PDB entry 9DRS | X-ray diffraction, 2.35 A resolution | chains A and F of the 6 polymer chains in the assembly

# Chain A
Protein: Phenylalanine--tRNA ligase alpha subunit
Organism: Mycobacterium tuberculosis H37Rv
Notes: EC 6.1.1.20
Reference sequence: P9WFU3 (SYFA_MYCTU); residue numbers follow UniProt; this construct covers 1-341
Chain sequence (341 residues; numbered 1 to 341; the number before each row is that of its first residue):
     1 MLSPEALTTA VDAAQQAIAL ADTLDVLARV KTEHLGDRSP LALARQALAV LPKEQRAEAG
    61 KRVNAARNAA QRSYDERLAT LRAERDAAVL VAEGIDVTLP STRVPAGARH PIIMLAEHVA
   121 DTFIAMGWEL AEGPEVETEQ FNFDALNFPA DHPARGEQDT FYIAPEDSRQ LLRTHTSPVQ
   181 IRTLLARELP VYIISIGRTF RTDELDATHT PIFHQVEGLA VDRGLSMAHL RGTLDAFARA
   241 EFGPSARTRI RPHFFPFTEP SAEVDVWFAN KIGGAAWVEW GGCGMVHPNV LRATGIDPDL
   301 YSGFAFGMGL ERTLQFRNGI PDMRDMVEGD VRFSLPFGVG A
Disordered / not traced: 5-7, 51-52, 269-272
Bound ions: Mg2+: Glu259 (shared with 1 residue of chain B)
Small-molecule neighbours: 1H-benzimidazol-2-amine (AX7): His175, Ser177, Gln180, Gln215, Glu217, Phe255, Phe257, Thr258, Gly282, Cys283, Gly284, Ala305, Phe306, Gly307
Swiss-Prot annotation at these positions:
  - binding site (Mg(2+)): Glu259
From the paper describing this entry:
  - binding site for tRNA(Phe) (chain F): Gln46
  - binding site for 1H-benzimidazol-2-amine: Gln215, Glu217, Phe255, Phe257, Thr258, Ala305

# Chain F
Molecule: tRNA(Phe)
Sequence (77 nucleotides; each row starts with the number of its first residue):
     1 GGCCAGGUAG CUCAGUCGGU AUGAGCGUCC GCCUGAAAAG CGGAAGGUCG GCGGUUCGAU
    61 CCCGCCCCUG GCCACCA
Disordered / not traced: 72-77

# Chain A / chain F interface
Residue-residue contacts (18; chain A residue first):
  Thr32(A) - A45(F)  hydrogen bond to the phosphate
  Thr32(A) - G46(F)  hydrogen bond to the phosphate
  Arg38(A) - A44(F)  salt bridge to the phosphate
  Arg38(A) - A45(F)  salt bridge to the phosphate
  Arg45(A) - G19(F)  hydrogen bond to the sugar
  Arg45(A) - U20(F)  salt bridge to the phosphate
  Gln46(A) - G19(F)  hydrogen bond to the sugar
  Gln46(A) - U20(F)  sugar contact
  Leu48(A) - G19(F)  base contact
  Ala49(A) - G19(F)  base contact
  Ala57(A) - G19(F)  base contact
  Ala57(A) - C57(F)  hydrogen bond to the base
  Glu58(A) - C57(F)  phosphate contact
  Lys61(A) - G19(F)  base contact
  Lys61(A) - C57(F)  base contact
  Arg62(A) - C57(F)  hydrogen bond to the base
  Asn64(A) - C57(F)  hydrogen bond to the sugar
  Asn64(A) - G58(F)  hydrogen bond to the sugar
Other interface residues (no listed pair), chain A (14 interface residues in all): Ala42, Ala47, Val50

# In short
14 residues of chain A and 7 residues of chain F are in contact; the contacts include 8 hydrogen bonds and 3
salt bridges. Polar pairs include Ala57(A)-C57(F), Arg62(A)-C57(F) and Arg45(A)-G19(F). From the paper: a
binding site for 1H-benzimidazol-2-amine at Gln215(A), Glu217(A) and Phe255(A) among others; a binding site
for tRNA(Phe) (chain F) at Gln46(A).
Chain A is Phenylalanine--tRNA ligase alpha subunit (Mycobacterium tuberculosis H37Rv) and chain F is
tRNA(Phe); the structure, Crystal structure of M. tuberculosis PheRS-tRNA complex bound to inhibitor D-116,
was determined by X-ray diffraction, deposited together with 9DRT, 9DSX, 9DTF and 9DRV.
